PDB entry 4L0F | X-ray diffraction, 1.90 A resolution | chain A

Chain A:
Molecule: P450 monooxygenase
Organism: Streptomyces sp
Notes: EC 1.14.-.-
UniProtKB: F2YRY7 (F2YRY7_9ACTO); residues 1-423 here = UniProt positions 1-423
Chain sequence (446 residues; row label = number of the first residue in the row; numbers below 1 keep their minus sign (Met-22 is residue -22)):
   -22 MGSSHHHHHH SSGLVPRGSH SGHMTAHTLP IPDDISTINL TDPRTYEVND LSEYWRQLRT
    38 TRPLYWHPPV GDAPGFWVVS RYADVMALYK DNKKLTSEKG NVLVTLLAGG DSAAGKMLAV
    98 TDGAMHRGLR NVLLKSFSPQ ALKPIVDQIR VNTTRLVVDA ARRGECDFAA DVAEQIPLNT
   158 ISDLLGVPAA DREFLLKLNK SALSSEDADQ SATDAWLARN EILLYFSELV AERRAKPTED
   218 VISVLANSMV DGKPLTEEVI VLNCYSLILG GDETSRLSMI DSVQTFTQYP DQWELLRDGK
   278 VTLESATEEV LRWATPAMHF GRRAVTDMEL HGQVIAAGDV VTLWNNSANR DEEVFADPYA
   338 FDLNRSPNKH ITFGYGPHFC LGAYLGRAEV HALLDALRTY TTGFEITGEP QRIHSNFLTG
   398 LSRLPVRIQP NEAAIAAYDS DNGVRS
Unresolved in the structure: -22 to -15, 184
Construct notes: expression tag (-22 to 0)
Ion coordination: heme Fe: Cys357 (together with triethylene glycol)
Residues lining bound ligands: heme (HEM): Tyr66, Asn78, Leu95, Ala96, His103, Arg107, Phe114, Leu161, Ser243, Leu244, Gly247, Gly248, Thr251, Ser252, Ser255, Leu288, Pro293, Phe297, Arg299, Thr349, Phe350, Gly351, Pro354, His355, Phe356, Cys357, Leu358, Gly359, Leu362, Gly363, Glu366

In short:
Chain A binds heme.
Chain A is P450 monooxygenase (Streptomyces sp); the structure, Structure of P450sky (CYP163B3), a cytochrome
P450 from skyllamycin biosynthesis (open active site), was determined by X-ray diffraction, deposited together
with 4L0E.
